Entry 6G2H (electron microscopy, 4.60 A resolution (low resolution: residue-level contacts below are approximate; hydrogen-bond / salt-bridge calls are withheld)); this record covers chains D and C of the 6 polymer chains in the assembly.

# Chain D (and C)
Protein: Acetyl-CoA carboxylase 1
From: Homo sapiens
Notes: EC 6.4.1.2, 6.3.4.14; chain C of this document is another copy of the same molecule, construct and numbering; everything in this record applies to it too
UniProt: Q13085 (ACACA_HUMAN); residue numbers follow UniProt; this construct covers 1-2346
Chain sequence (2407 residues; each row starts with the number of its first residue; numbers below 1 keep their minus sign (Met-60 is residue -60)):
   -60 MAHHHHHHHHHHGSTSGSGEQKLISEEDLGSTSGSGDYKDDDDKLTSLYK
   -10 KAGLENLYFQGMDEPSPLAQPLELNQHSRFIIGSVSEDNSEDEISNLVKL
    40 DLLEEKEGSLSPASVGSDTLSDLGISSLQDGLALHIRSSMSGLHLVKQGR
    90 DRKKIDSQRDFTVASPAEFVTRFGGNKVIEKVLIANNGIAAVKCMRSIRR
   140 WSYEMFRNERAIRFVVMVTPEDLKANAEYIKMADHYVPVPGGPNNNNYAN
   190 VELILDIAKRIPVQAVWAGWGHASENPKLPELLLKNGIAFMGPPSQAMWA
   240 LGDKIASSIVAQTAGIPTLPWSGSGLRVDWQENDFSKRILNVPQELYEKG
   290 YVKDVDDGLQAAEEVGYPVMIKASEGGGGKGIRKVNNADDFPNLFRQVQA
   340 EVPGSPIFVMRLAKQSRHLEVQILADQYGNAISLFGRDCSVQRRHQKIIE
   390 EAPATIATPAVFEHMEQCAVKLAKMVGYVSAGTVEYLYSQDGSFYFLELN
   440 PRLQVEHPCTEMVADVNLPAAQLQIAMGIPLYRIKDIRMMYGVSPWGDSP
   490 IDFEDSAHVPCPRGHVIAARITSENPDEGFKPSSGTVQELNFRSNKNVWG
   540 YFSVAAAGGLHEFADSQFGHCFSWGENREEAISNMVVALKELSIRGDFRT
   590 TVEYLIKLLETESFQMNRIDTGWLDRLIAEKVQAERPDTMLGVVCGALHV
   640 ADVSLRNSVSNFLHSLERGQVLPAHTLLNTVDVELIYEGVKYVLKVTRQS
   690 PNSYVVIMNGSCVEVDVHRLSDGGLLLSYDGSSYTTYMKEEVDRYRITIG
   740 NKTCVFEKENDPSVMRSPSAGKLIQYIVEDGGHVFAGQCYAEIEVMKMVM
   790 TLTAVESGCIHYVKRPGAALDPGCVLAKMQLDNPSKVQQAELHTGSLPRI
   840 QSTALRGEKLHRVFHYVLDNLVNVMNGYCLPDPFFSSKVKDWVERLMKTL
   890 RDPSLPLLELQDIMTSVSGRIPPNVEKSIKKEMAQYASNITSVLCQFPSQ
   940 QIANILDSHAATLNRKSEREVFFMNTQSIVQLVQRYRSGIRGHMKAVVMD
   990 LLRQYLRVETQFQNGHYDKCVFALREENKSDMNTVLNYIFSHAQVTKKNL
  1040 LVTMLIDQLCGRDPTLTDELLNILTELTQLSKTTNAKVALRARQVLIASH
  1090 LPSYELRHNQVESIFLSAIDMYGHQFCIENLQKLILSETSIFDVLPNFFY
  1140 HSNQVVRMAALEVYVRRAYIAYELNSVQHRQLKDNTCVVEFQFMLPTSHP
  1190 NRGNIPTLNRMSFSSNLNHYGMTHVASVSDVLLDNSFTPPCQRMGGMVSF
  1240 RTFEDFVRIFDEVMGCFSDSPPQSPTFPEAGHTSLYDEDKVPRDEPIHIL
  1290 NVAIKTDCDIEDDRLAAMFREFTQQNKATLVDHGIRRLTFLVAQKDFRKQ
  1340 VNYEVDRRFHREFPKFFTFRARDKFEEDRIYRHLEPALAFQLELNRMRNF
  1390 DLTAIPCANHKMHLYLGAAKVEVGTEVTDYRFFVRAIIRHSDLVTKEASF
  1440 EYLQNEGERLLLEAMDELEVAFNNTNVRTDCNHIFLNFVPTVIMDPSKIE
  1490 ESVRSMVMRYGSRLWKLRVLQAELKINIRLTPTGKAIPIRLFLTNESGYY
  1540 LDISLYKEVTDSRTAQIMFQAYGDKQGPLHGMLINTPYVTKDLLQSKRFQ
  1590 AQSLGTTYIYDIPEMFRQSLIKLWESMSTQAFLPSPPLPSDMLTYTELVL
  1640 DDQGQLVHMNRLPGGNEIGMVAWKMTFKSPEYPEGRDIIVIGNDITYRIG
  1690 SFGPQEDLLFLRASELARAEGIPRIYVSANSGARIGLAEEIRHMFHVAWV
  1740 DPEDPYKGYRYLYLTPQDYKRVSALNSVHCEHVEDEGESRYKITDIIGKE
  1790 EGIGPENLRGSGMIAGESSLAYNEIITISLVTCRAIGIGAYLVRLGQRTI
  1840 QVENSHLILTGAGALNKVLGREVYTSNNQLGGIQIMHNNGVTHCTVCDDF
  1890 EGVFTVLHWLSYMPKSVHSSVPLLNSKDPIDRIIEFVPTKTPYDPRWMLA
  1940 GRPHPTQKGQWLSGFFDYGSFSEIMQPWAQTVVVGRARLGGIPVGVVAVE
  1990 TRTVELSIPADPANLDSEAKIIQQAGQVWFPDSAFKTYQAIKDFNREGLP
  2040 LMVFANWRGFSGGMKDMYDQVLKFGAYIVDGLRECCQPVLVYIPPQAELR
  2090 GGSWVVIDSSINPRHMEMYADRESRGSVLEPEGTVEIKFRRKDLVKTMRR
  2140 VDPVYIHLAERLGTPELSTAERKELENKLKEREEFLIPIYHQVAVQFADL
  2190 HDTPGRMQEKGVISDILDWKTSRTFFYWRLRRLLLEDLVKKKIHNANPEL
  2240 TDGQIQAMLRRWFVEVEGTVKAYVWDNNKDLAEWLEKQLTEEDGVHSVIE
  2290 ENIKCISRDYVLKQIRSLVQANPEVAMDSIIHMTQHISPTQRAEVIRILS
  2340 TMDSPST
Not modelled in the structure: -60 to 624, 708-713, 749-831, 840-847, 1189-1229, 1257-1283, 1334-1351, 1431-1435, 1550-1553, 1561-1563, 2338-2346 (chain C: -60 to 1377, 1431-1435, 1550-1553, 1561-1563, 2338-2346)
Differences from the reference sequence: initiating methionine (-60); expression tag (-59 to 0)
Swiss-Prot annotation at these positions:
  - active site: Arg441
  - binding site (ATP): Gly315 to Gly320
  - binding site (Mg(2+)): Glu424, Glu437, Asn439
  - binding site (Mn(2+)): Glu424, Glu437, Asn439
  - binding site (CoA): Arg1823, Lys2127, Arg2129
  - modified residue: Met1 (N-acetylmethionine), Ser5 (Phosphoserine), Ser23 (Phosphoserine), Ser25 (Phosphoserine), Ser29 (Phosphoserine), Ser34 (Phosphoserine), Ser48 (Phosphoserine), Ser50 (Phosphoserine), Ser53 (Phosphoserine), Thr58 (Phosphothreonine), Ser78 (Phosphoserine), Ser80 (Phosphoserine), Ser488 (Phosphoserine), Thr610 (Phosphothreonine), Lys786 (N6-biotinyllysine), Ser835 (Phosphoserine), Ser1201 (Phosphoserine), Ser1216 (Phosphoserine), Ser1218 (Phosphoserine), Thr1227 (Phosphothreonine) and 5 more in UniProt
  - natural variant: Arg1687 (R1687Q: In a colorectal cancer sample), Ala2271 (A2271V: Frequency <)
  - mutagenesis: Ser78 (S78A: No effect on interaction with BRCA1), Ser344 (S344A: No effect on interaction with BRCA1), Ser432 (S432A: No effect on interaction with BRCA1), Ser1201 (S1201A: No effect on interaction with BRCA1), Ser1263 (S1263A: Abolishes interaction with BRCA1), Ser1585 (S1585A: No effect on interaction with BRCA1), Ser1952 (S1952A: No effect on interaction with BRCA1), Ser2211 (S2211A: No effect on interaction with BRCA1)

# Interface between chain D and chain C
Residue-residue contacts - 203 pairs, chain D then chain C:
  Ala1722(D) - Val2117(C)
  Ile1724(D) - Lys2127(C)
  Gly1725(D) - Lys2127(C)
  Leu1726(D) - Lys2127(C)
  Leu1726(D) - Phe2128(C)
  Leu1726(D) - His2190(C)
  Ala1727(D) - His2190(C)
  Arg1731(D) - Lys2127(C)
  Arg1731(D) - Phe2128(C)
  Arg1731(D) - Asp2132(C)
  Arg1731(D) - Lys2135(C)
  Arg1731(D) - Arg2139(C)
  Arg1731(D) - Phe2186(C)
  His1732(D) - Arg2139(C)
  Phe1734(D) - Arg2139(C)
  Phe1734(D) - Phe2186(C)
  His1735(D) - Arg2139(C)
  Val1736(D) - Val2140(C)
  Trp1738(D) - Val2140(C)
  Trp1738(D) - Tyr2179(C)
  Pro1744(D) - Leu2175(C)
  Tyr1745(D) - Phe2174(C)
  Tyr1745(D) - Pro2177(C)
  Tyr1748(D) - Ile2178(C)
  Tyr1748(D) - Gln2181(C)
  Tyr1748(D) - Val2182(C)
  Tyr1748(D) - Gln2185(C)
  Leu1751(D) - Gln2185(C)
  Leu1751(D) - Phe2186(C)
  Asp1784(D) - Leu2189(C)
  Asp1784(D) - Thr2192(C)
  Asp1784(D) - Gly2194(C)
  Asp1784(D) - Arg2195(C)
  Ile1785(D) - Leu2189(C)
  Ile1785(D) - His2190(C)
  Ile1785(D) - Arg2195(C)
  Ile1786(D) - Arg2195(C)
  Ile1792(D) - Arg2195(C)
  Gly1793(D) - Val2117(C)
  Gly1793(D) - Arg2195(C)
  Gly1793(D) - Lys2199(C)
  Pro1794(D) - Val2201(C)
  Glu1795(D) - Lys2199(C)
  Leu1797(D) - Trp2093(C)
  Leu1797(D) - Val2094(C)
  Arg1798(D) - Ser2099(C)
  Arg1798(D) - Val2201(C)
  Ser1800(D) - Val2094(C)
  Gly1801(D) - Val2094(C)
  Gly1801(D) - Ile2100(C)
  Met1802(D) - Ser2099(C)
  Gly1805(D) - Ile2100(C)
  Ser1808(D) - Val2068(C)
  Ser1808(D) - Arg2072(C)
  Asn1812(D) - Arg2072(C)
  Ala1829(D) - Leu2061(C)
  Tyr1830(D) - Phe2049(C)
  Tyr1830(D) - Leu2061(C)
  Tyr1830(D) - Gly2091(C)
  Tyr1830(D) - Val2095(C)
  Arg1833(D) - Leu2061(C)
  Arg1833(D) - Lys2062(C)
  Gly1852(D) - Glu2125(C)
  Ala1853(D) - Glu2125(C)
  Lys1856(D) - Glu2121(C)
  Tyr1863(D) - Met2053(C)
  Asn1878(D) - Met2056(C)
  Asn1878(D) - Tyr2057(C)
  Gly1879(D) - Lys2062(C)
  Val1880(D) - Leu2061(C)
  Val1880(D) - Lys2062(C)
  Trp1967(D) - Gln2059(C)
  Ala1999(D) - Met2053(C)
  Asp2000(D) - Met2053(C)
  Phe2024(D) - Lys2062(C)
  Phe2024(D) - Tyr2066(C)
  Tyr2027(D) - Tyr2066(C)
  Gln2028(D) - Tyr2066(C)
  Lys2031(D) - Tyr2066(C)
  Phe2049(D) - Tyr1830(C)
  Gly2051(D) - Thr1849(C)
  Gly2051(D) - Leu1854(C)
  Gly2051(D) - Leu1869(C)
  Gly2052(D) - Leu1854(C)
  Met2053(D) - Tyr1863(C)
  Met2053(D) - Gln1868(C)
  Met2053(D) - Leu1869(C)
  Met2053(D) - Ile1874(C)
  Met2053(D) - Pro1998(C)
  Met2053(D) - Ala1999(C)
  Met2053(D) - Asp2000(C)
  Lys2054(D) - Ile1997(C)
  Lys2054(D) - Asp2000(C)
  Met2056(D) - Leu1848(C)
  Met2056(D) - Asn1878(C)
  Tyr2057(D) - Ile1874(C)
  Tyr2057(D) - Asn1877(C)
  Tyr2057(D) - Asn1878(C)
  Gln2059(D) - Asn1878(C)
  Gln2059(D) - Trp1967(C)
  Gln2059(D) - Phe2024(C)
  Leu2061(D) - Tyr1830(C)
  Leu2061(D) - Leu1848(C)
  Lys2062(D) - Arg1833(C)
  Lys2062(D) - Asn1878(C)
  Lys2062(D) - Gly1879(C)
  Lys2062(D) - Val1880(C)
  Lys2062(D) - Phe2024(C)
  Phe2063(D) - Phe2024(C)
  Ala2065(D) - Arg1833(C)
  Tyr2066(D) - Arg1833(C)
  Tyr2066(D) - Gln2028(C)
  Tyr2066(D) - Lys2031(C)
  Val2068(D) - Ser1808(C)
  Asp2069(D) - Ser1808(C)
  Asp2069(D) - Asn1812(C)
  Arg2072(D) - Gly1805(C)
  Arg2072(D) - Leu1809(C)
  Arg2072(D) - Asn1812(C)
  Gly2091(D) - Tyr1830(C)
  Trp2093(D) - Leu1797(C)
  Val2094(D) - Ala1804(C)
  Val2094(D) - Ile1827(C)
  Asp2097(D) - Leu1797(C)
  Asp2097(D) - Gly1801(C)
  Ser2099(D) - Arg1798(C)
  Ser2099(D) - Gly1801(C)
  Ser2099(D) - Met1802(C)
  Ile2100(D) - Gly1801(C)
  Ile2100(D) - Gly1805(C)
  Val2117(D) - Ala1722(C)
  Val2117(D) - Leu1797(C)
  Leu2118(D) - Ile1724(C)
  Glu2125(D) - Lys1856(C)
  Lys2127(D) - Arg1687(C)
  Lys2127(D) - Ile1724(C)
  Lys2127(D) - Gly1725(C)
  Asp2132(D) - Arg1731(C)
  Arg2139(D) - Arg1731(C)
  Arg2139(D) - His1732(C)
  Arg2139(D) - Phe1734(C)
  Arg2139(D) - His1735(C)
  Val2140(D) - Val1736(C)
  Val2140(D) - Trp1738(C)
  Asp2141(D) - Pro1744(C)
  Pro2142(D) - Pro1741(C)
  Val2143(D) - Glu1742(C)
  Phe2174(D) - Tyr1745(C)
  Leu2175(D) - Tyr1745(C)
  Ile2178(D) - Tyr1745(C)
  Tyr2179(D) - Trp1738(C)
  Tyr2179(D) - Pro1744(C)
  Val2182(D) - Tyr1748(C)
  Gln2185(D) - Tyr1748(C)
  Phe2186(D) - Leu1726(C)
  Phe2186(D) - Phe1734(C)
  Phe2186(D) - Leu1751(C)
  Leu2189(D) - Ile1785(C)
  His2190(D) - Gly1725(C)
  His2190(D) - Leu1726(C)
  His2190(D) - Ile1785(C)
  His2190(D) - Ile1792(C)
  Gly2194(D) - Ile1786(C)
  Arg2195(D) - Ile1785(C)
  Arg2195(D) - Ile1786(C)
  Arg2195(D) - Gly1787(C)
  Arg2195(D) - Glu1789(C)
  Arg2195(D) - Gly1793(C)
  Arg2195(D) - Pro1794(C)
  Arg2195(D) - Glu1795(C)
  Lys2199(D) - Ile1786(C)
  Lys2199(D) - Glu1795(C)
  Gly2200(D) - Arg1798(C)
  Val2201(D) - Arg1798(C)
  Lys2293(D) - Glu2313(C)
  Arg2297(D) - Glu2313(C)
  Arg2297(D) - Val2314(C)
  Arg2297(D) - Asp2317(C)
  Val2300(D) - Leu2307(C)
  Leu2301(D) - Ser2318(C)
  Gln2303(D) - Leu2307(C)
  Ile2304(D) - Ile2304(C)
  Leu2307(D) - Val2300(C)
  Leu2307(D) - Ile2304(C)
  Asn2311(D) - Val2300(C)
  Pro2312(D) - His2325(C)
  Glu2313(D) - Arg2297(C)
  Ala2315(D) - Met2322(C)
  Ser2318(D) - Met2322(C)
  Ile2319(D) - Ile2319(C)
  Ile2319(D) - Met2322(C)
  Ile2319(D) - Gln2330(C)
  His2321(D) - Arg2305(C)
  His2321(D) - Val2308(C)
  Met2322(D) - Val2308(C)
  Met2322(D) - Ala2315(C)
  Met2322(D) - Ser2318(C)
  His2325(D) - Pro2312(C)
  Ile2326(D) - Pro2312(C)
  Ile2326(D) - Ala2315(C)
  Gln2330(D) - Met2316(C)
  Ile2335(D) - Ile2335(C)
  Ile2337(D) - Arg2331(C)
Interface residues without a listed pair, chain D (141 interface residues in all): Met1733, Ile1782, Gly1787, Glu1789, Leu1809, Ile1827, Leu1834, Leu1848, Ile1874, Met1875, Asn1877, Ile1997, Pro1998, Lys2009, Asp2058, Ser2116, Thr2123, Ile2126, Lys2135, Pro2177, Thr2192, Met2196, Glu2198, Val2314, Met2316, Asp2317, Glu2333, Val2334
Interface residues without a listed pair, chain C (135 interface residues in all): Glu1728, Met1733, Asp1784, Leu1834, Gln1836, Gln1873, Pro2001, Asp2005, Tyr2027, Lys2054, Phe2063, Ala2065, Gly2090, Asp2097, Met2196, Glu2198, Leu2301, Glu2333

# Overview
141 residues of chain D face 135 of chain C across their interface. From UniProt: active-site residue
Arg441(D), 6 ATP-binding residues, 3 Mg2+-binding residues and 3 Mn2+-binding residues on chain D.
Chain D and chain C are both Acetyl-CoA carboxylase 1 (Homo sapiens); the structure, Filament of acetyl-CoA
carboxylase and BRCT domains of BRCA1 (ACC-BRCT) core at 4.6 A resolution, was determined by electron
microscopy (same publication as 6G2D and 6G2I).
